Entry 6GQZ (X-ray diffraction, 1.40 A resolution); this record covers chain A.

== Chain A ==
Protein: Neutrophil gelatinase-associated lipocalin
Source organism: Homo sapiens
UniProt: P80188 (NGAL_HUMAN); residues 5-178 here correspond to UniProt positions 25-198 (UniProt number = residue number + 20)
Sequence (174 residues; each row starts with the number of its first residue):
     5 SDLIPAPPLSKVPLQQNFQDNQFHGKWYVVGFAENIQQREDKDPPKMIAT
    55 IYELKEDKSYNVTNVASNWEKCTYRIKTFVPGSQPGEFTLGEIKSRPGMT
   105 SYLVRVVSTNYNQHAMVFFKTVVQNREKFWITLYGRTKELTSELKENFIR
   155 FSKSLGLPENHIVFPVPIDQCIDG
Disulfide bonds: Cys76-Cys175
Construct notes: engineered mutation His28 (Gln48 in P80188), Phe36 (Leu56 in P80188), Glu38 (Gly58 in P80188), Ile40 (Ala60 in P80188), Gln41 (Ile61 in P80188), Gln42 (Leu62 in P80188), Pro49 (Gln69 in P80188), Ile52 (Tyr72 in P80188), Asn68 (Ser88 in P80188), Ala70 (Leu90 in P80188), Ser71 (Phe91 in P80188), Asn72 (Arg92 in P80188), Trp73 (Lys93 in P80188), Glu74 (Lys94 in P80188), Thr77 (Asp97 in P80188), Arg79 (Trp99 in P80188), Lys81 (Arg101 in P80188), Ser87 (Cys107 in P80188), Glu96 (Asn116 in P80188), Arg100 (Tyr120 in P80188), Met103 (Leu123 in P80188), Thr125 (Lys145 in P80188), Val127 (Ser147 in P80188), Lys132 (Tyr152 in P80188), Trp134 (Lys154 in P80188)

== In short ==
Chain A is Neutrophil gelatinase-associated lipocalin (Homo sapiens); the structure, Petrobactin-binding
engineered lipocalin without ligand, was determined by X-ray diffraction (same publication as 6GR0).
